PDB entry 2OSL | X-ray diffraction, 2.60 A resolution | chains H and P of the 3 polymer chains in the assembly

Chain H:
Molecule: heavy chain of the Rituximab Fab fragment
From: Mus musculus
Notes: antibody fragment or engineered binder
Sequence (224 residues; each row starts with the number of its first residue):
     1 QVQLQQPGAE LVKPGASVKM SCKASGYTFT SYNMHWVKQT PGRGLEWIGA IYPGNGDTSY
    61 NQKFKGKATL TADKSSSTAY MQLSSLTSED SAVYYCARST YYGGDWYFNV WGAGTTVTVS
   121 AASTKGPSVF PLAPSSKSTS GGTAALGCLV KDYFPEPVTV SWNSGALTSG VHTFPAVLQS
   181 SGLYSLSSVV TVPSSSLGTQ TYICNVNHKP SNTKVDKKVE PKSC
Cystine bridges: Cys22-Cys96, Cys148-Cys204

Chain P:
Molecule: B-lymphocyte antigen CD20
Notes: fragment: epitope peptide
UniProtKB: P11836 (CD20_HUMAN); residue numbers follow UniProt; this construct covers 163-187
Sequence (25 residues; row label = number of the first residue in the row):
   163 NIYNCEPANP SEKNSPSTQY CYSIQ
Not modelled in the structure: 163-166, 187
UniProt features mapped onto this chain:
  - region: Glu168 to Lys175 (Epitope 3 (recognized by antibodies, including Rituximab))
  - mutagenesis: Asn163 (N163D: Decreased binding of some antibodies. No effect on rituximab binding), Asn166 (N166D: Decreased binding of some antibodies. No effect on rituximab binding), Ala170 (A170S: Abrogates recognition by therapeutic antibodies, including rituximab; when associated with S-172), Pro172 (P172S: Marked reduction in rituximab binding. Abrogates recognition by antibodies, including rituximab; when associated with S-170)
Cystine bridges: Cys167-Cys183

How chain H and chain P interact:
Residue-residue contacts (23; chain H residue first):
  Asn33(H) - Asn171(P)
  Asn33(H) - Pro172(P)
  Asn33(H) - Ser173(P)  hydrogen bond (side chain-backbone)
  His35(H) - Ala170(P)
  His35(H) - Asn171(P)  hydrogen bond
  Trp47(H) - Ala170(P)
  Ala50(H) - Ala170(P)
  Ala50(H) - Pro172(P)
  Ile51(H) - Pro172(P)
  Tyr52(H) - Pro172(P)  hydrophobic
  Tyr52(H) - Ser173(P)
  Asp57(H) - Pro172(P)
  Asp57(H) - Lys175(P)
  Thr58(H) - Pro172(P)
  Thr58(H) - Lys175(P)  hydrogen bond (backbone-side chain)
  Ser59(H) - Glu168(P)
  Ser59(H) - Pro169(P)  hydrogen bond (side chain-backbone)
  Ser59(H) - Ala170(P)
  Ser59(H) - Pro172(P)
  Ser99(H) - Asn171(P)  hydrogen bond
  Tyr102(H) - Glu174(P)
  Trp106(H) - Asn171(P)
  Trp106(H) - Glu174(P)
Also at the interface, not in a pair above, chain H (13 interface residues in all): Asn55
Also at the interface, not in a pair above, chain P (9 interface residues in all): Asn176
From the paper, about this interface:
  - epitope / paratope residues, chain P: Ser173(P)

Overview:
13 residues of chain H and 9 residues of chain P are in contact; the contacts include 5 hydrogen bonds. Among
the polar pairs are Asn33(H)-Ser173(P), His35(H)-Asn171(P) and Thr58(H)-Lys175(P). UniProt lists 4 mutagenesis
sites on chain P. The paper reports the epitope/paratope residue Ser173(P).
Here chain H is heavy chain of the Rituximab Fab fragment (Mus musculus) and chain P is B-lymphocyte antigen
CD20. Entry 2OSL (Crystal structure of Rituximab Fab in complex with an epitope peptide) was determined by
X-ray diffraction.
